PDB entry 8UTF | electron microscopy, 2.73 A resolution | chains B and b of the 6 polymer chains in the assembly

[Chain B]
Molecule: Fusion glycoprotein F0
Source organism: Measles virus strain Ichinose-B95a
Reference sequence: Q786F3 (FUS_MEASC); residues 1-112 here = UniProt positions 1-112
Sequence (112 residues; row label = number of the first residue in the row):
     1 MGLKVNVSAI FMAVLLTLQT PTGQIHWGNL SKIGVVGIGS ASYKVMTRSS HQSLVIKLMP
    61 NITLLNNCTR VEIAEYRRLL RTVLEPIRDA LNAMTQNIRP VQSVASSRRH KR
Disordered / not traced: 1-23, 96-112
Covalently attached groups: N-acetylglucosamine (NAG) linked to N29, N61, N67
Swiss-Prot annotation at these positions:
  - region: T69 to T95 (HRC)
  - site: R112 (Cleavage)
  - glycosylation (N-linked (GlcNAc...) asparagine): N29, N61
  - natural variant: I87 (I87T: Hyperfusogenic), M94 (M94V: Hyperfusogenic)

[Chain b]
Molecule: Fusion glycoprotein F0
Source organism: Measles virus strain Ichinose-B95a
Reference sequence: Q786F3 (FUS_MEASC); residues 113-495 here = UniProt positions 113-495
Sequence (420 residues; row label = number of the first residue in the row):
   113 FAGVVLAGAA LGVATAAQIT AGIALHQSML NSQAIDNLRA SLETTNQAIE AIRQAGQGMI
   173 LAVQGVQDYI NNELIPSMNQ LSCDLIGQKL GLKLLRYYTE ILSLFGPSLR DPISAEISIQ
   233 ALSYALGGDI NKVLEKLGYS GGDLLGILES RGIKARITHV DTESYFIVLS IAYPTLSEIK
   293 GVIVHRLEGV SYNIGSQEWY TTVPKYVATQ GYLISNFDES SCTFMPEGTV CSQNALYPMS
   353 PLLQECLRGS TKSCARTLVS GSFGNRFILS QGNLIANCAS ILCKCYTTGT IINQDPDKIL
   413 TYIAADHCPV VEVNGVTIQV GSRRYPDAVY LHRIDLGPPI SLGRLDVGTN LGNAIAKLED
   473 AKELLESSDQ ILRSMKGLSS TSIGVDDDDK AGWSHPQFEK GGGSGGGSGG GSWSHPQFEK
Disordered / not traced: 113-140, 485-532
Construct notes: engineered mutation G170 (Glu in Q786F3), G455 (Glu in Q786F3); expression tag (496-532)
Cystine bridges: C334-C343, C358-C366, C390-C395, C397-C420
Residues lining bound ligands: N-acetylglucosamine (NAG; 2-acetamido-2-deoxy-beta-D-glucopyranose): R360, G361, S362
Swiss-Prot annotation at these positions:
  - region: F113 to H138 (Fusion peptide)
  - natural variant: L137 (L137F: Hyperfusogenic; L137H: Hyperfusogenic), S262 (S262N: Hyperfusogenic; S262R: Hyperfusogenic), L354 (L354M: Hyperfusogenic; L354P: Hyperfusogenic), L454 (L454K: Hyperfusogenic; L454W: Hyperfusogenic), T461 (T461W: Hyperfusogenic), N462 (N462K: Hyperfusogenic), G464 (G464W: Hyperfusogenic), N465 (N465K: Hyperfusogenic; N465S: Hyperfusogenic)
  - mutagenesis: W311 (W311A: Greatly reduced fusion function. Inefficient F0 processing), L325 (L325S: Greatly reduced fusion function. No effect on F0 processing), L348 (L348S: Greatly reduced fusion function. Inefficient F0 processing), Y349 (Y349A: Greatly reduced fusion function. No effect on F0 processing), R360 (R360A: Greatly reduced fusion function. No effect on F0 processing), I393 (I393S: Greatly reduced fusion function. Inefficient F0 processing), D418 (D418A: Greatly reduced fusion function. Inefficient F0 processing), Y437 (Y437A: Greatly reduced fusion function. Inefficient F0 processing)

[How chain B and chain b interact]
Residue-residue contacts (140):
  Q24(B) with G323(b); Y324(b); R360(b), hydrogen bond
  I25(B) with H297(b); V319(b), hydrophobic; T321(b); I326(b), hydrophobic; L359(b)
  H26(B) with L359(b), hydrogen bond (backbone-backbone); R360(b); G361(b)
  W27(B) with H297(b); L299(b), hydrophobic
  N29(B) with G361(b), hydrogen bond (side chain-backbone); T363(b)
  L30(B) with L359(b), hydrophobic
  S31(B) with L412(b)
  K32(B) with I411(b)
  I33(B) with Y304(b); T313(b), hydrogen bond (backbone-side chain); T363(b); C366(b), hydrophobic
  G34(B) with E300(b); G301(b); V302(b), hydrogen bond (backbone-backbone); L412(b)
  V35(B) with T313(b); V315(b), hydrophobic
  V36(B) with R298(b); L299(b); E300(b), hydrogen bond (backbone-backbone); I380(b), hydrophobic
  G37(B) with R298(b)
  I38(B) with R298(b), hydrogen bond (backbone-backbone); E300(b); S382(b)
  G39(B) with H297(b); R298(b); F336(b)
  S40(B) with I295(b); V296(b); F336(b)
  A41(B) with I295(b); V296(b), hydrogen bond (backbone-backbone); F336(b), hydrophobic; M337(b); G340(b); T341(b)
  S42(B) with V294(b); E339(b), hydrogen bond (side chain-backbone); G340(b); T341(b), hydrogen bond (backbone-backbone)
  Y43(B) with E290(b); I291(b), hydrogen bond (backbone-backbone); V294(b); F329(b), hydrophobic; T341(b); C343(b), hydrophobic; Q345(b); N346(b); A347(b), hydrogen bond (side chain-backbone); L348(b), hydrophobic
  K44(B) with D255(b), salt bridge; S289(b); E290(b); T341(b), hydrogen bond (backbone-backbone); V342(b); C343(b), hydrogen bond (backbone-backbone)
  V45(B) with L288(b); S289(b), hydrogen bond (backbone-backbone); C343(b); Q345(b)
  M46(B) with T287(b); L288(b), hydrophobic; V342(b), hydrophobic; C343(b), hydrogen bond (backbone-backbone); S344(b)
  T47(B) with T287(b), hydrogen bond (backbone-backbone); S289(b)
  R48(B) with T287(b), hydrogen bond (backbone-side chain)
  S49(B) with Y285(b); P286(b)
  S50(B) with I283(b); A284(b); Y285(b), hydrogen bond (backbone-backbone)
  H51(B) with I283(b); A284(b)
  Q52(B) with A237(b), hydrogen bond (side chain-backbone); L281(b); S282(b); I283(b), hydrogen bond (backbone-backbone); Y285(b), hydrogen bond
  S53(B) with L281(b)
  L54(B) with F217(b), hydrophobic; I279(b); V280(b); L281(b), hydrogen bond (backbone-backbone)
  V55(B) with F278(b), hydrophobic; I279(b)
  I56(B) with I213(b), hydrophobic; F217(b), hydrophobic; F278(b); I279(b), hydrogen bond (backbone-backbone); L281(b), hydrophobic
  K57(B) with Y209(b), hydrogen bond (backbone-side chain); Y277(b); F278(b)
  L58(B) with Y209(b); I213(b), hydrophobic; Y277(b), hydrogen bond (backbone-backbone); I279(b), hydrophobic
  M59(B) with Y277(b)
  P60(B) with L206(b), hydrophobic; Y209(b)
  I62(B) with L202(b), hydrophobic
  C68(B) with C195(b), disulfide; G199(b)
  T69(B) with L202(b)
  E72(B) with G199(b); Q200(b), hydrogen bond; G203(b)
  I73(B) with L202(b), hydrophobic
  Y76(B) with L206(b); Y209(b)
  R77(B) with Y277(b)
  L79(B) with Y210(b), hydrophobic
  L80(B) with Y277(b), hydrophobic
  R81(B) with Y277(b), hydrogen bond
  V83(B) with Y210(b)
  L84(B) with V272(b); I279(b), hydrophobic
  E85(B) with T274(b)
  I87(B) with L221(b); P224(b), hydrophobic; V272(b), hydrophobic
  R88(B) with V272(b); T274(b)
  L91(B) with I269(b); V272(b), hydrophobic
  M94(B) with I225(b), hydrophobic
Also at the interface, not in a pair above, chain b (84 interface residues in all): I198, Y236, L238, I259, T270, H271, S276, P338, C358, Q383, I387, Y414
Cross-chain cystine bridges: C68(B)-C195(b)

[Summary]
53 residues of chain B face 84 of chain b across their interface, with 1 disulfide bond, 28 hydrogen bonds and
1 salt bridge. Among the polar pairs are K44(B)-D255(b), Q24(B)-R360(b) and N29(B)-G361(b). Chain b binds
N-acetylglucosamine. Covalently linked N-acetylglucosamine: at N29(B), N61(B) and N67(B).
Here chain B is Fusion glycoprotein F0 and chain b is Fusion glycoprotein F0, both from Measles virus strain
Ichinose-B95a. Entry 8UTF (Structure of the Measles virus Fusion protein in the post-fusion conformation) was
determined by electron microscopy together with 8UT2, 8UUP, 8UUQ and 9AT8 from the same study.
